9GF6 - chains K and O of the 11 polymer chains in the assembly; structure by electron microscopy, 3.80 A resolution.

[Chain K]
Molecule: Nucleosomal DNA Strand 1
Sequence (152 nucleotides; each row starts with the number of its first residue; numbers below 1 keep their minus sign (DC-70 is residue -70)):
   -70 CAATATCCCGAGTACATGCACAGGATGTATATATCTGACACGTGCCTGGA
   -20 GACTAGGGAGTAATCCCCTTGGCGGTTAAAACGCGGGGGACAGCGCGTAC
    30 GTGCGTTTAAGCGGTGCTAGAGCTGTCTACGACCAATTGAGCGGCCTCGG
    80 CA
Unresolved in the structure: -70 to -60, 76-81

[Chain O]
Protein: Histone H2A type 1-B/E
Organism: Homo sapiens
UniProtKB: P04908 (H2A1B_HUMAN); residues 1-129 here correspond to UniProt positions 2-130 (UniProt number = residue number + 1)
Amino-acid sequence (129 residues; each row starts with the number of its first residue):
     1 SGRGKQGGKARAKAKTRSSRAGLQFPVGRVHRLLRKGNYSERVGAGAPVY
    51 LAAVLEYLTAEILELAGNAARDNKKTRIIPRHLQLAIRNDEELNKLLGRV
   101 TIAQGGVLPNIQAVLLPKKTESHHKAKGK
Unresolved in the structure: 1-12, 119-129
UniProt features mapped onto this chain:
  - modified residue: Ser1 (N-acetylserine), Arg3 (Citrulline), Lys5 (N6-(2-hydroxyisobutyryl)lysine), Lys9 (N6-(2-hydroxyisobutyryl)lysine), Lys13 (N6-(beta-hydroxybutyryl)lysine), Lys36 (N6-(2-hydroxyisobutyryl)lysine), Lys74 (N6-(2-hydroxyisobutyryl)lysine), Lys75 (N6-(2-hydroxyisobutyryl)lysine), Lys95 (N6-(2-hydroxyisobutyryl)lysine), Gln104 (N5-methylglutamine), Lys118 (N6-(2-hydroxyisobutyryl)lysine), Lys119 (N6-crotonyllysine), Thr120 (Phosphothreonine), Lys125 (N6-crotonyllysine)
  - cross-link (Glycyl lysine isopeptide (Lys-Gly)): Lys13 (interchain with G-Cter in ubiquitin), Lys15 (interchain with G-Cter in ubiquitin), Lys119 (interchain with G-Cter in ubiquitin)

[How chain K and chain O interact]
Residue-residue contacts - 13 pairs, chain K then chain O:
  DT-54(K) with Arg77(O), hydrogen bond to the phosphate
  DG-53(K) with Arg77(O), salt bridge to the phosphate
  DG-44(K) with Gly28(O), phosphate contact; Arg29(O), phosphate contact; Arg32(O), salt bridge to the phosphate
  DT-43(K) with Ala14(O), phosphate contact; Thr16(O), phosphate contact; Arg17(O), salt bridge to the phosphate; Gly28(O), phosphate contact
  DA-42(K) with Ala14(O), sugar contact; Lys15(O), phosphate contact; Arg20(O), salt bridge to the phosphate
  DT-35(K) with Arg42(O), sugar contact
Other interface residues (no listed pair), chain K (7 interface residues in all): DT-45

[In short]
The interface between chain K and chain O involves 7 residues on one side and 10 on the other; the contacts
include 1 hydrogen bond and 4 salt bridges. Polar pairs include DT-54(K)-Arg77(O), DG-53(K)-Arg77(O) and
DG-44(K)-Arg32(O).
Chain K is Nucleosomal DNA Strand 1 and chain O is Histone H2A type 1-B/E (Homo sapiens); the structure,
CryoEM structure of the human INO80 core-nucleosome complex state N-6, was determined by electron microscopy.
